PDB entry 7L7G | electron microscopy, 3.00 A resolution | chains F and D of the 10 polymer chains in the assembly

Chain F:
Protein: Translation initiation factor eIF-2B subunit delta
Source organism: Homo sapiens
UniProt: Q9UI10 (EI2BD_HUMAN); residues 1-523 here = UniProt positions 1-523
Chain sequence (523 residues; row label = number of the first residue in the row):
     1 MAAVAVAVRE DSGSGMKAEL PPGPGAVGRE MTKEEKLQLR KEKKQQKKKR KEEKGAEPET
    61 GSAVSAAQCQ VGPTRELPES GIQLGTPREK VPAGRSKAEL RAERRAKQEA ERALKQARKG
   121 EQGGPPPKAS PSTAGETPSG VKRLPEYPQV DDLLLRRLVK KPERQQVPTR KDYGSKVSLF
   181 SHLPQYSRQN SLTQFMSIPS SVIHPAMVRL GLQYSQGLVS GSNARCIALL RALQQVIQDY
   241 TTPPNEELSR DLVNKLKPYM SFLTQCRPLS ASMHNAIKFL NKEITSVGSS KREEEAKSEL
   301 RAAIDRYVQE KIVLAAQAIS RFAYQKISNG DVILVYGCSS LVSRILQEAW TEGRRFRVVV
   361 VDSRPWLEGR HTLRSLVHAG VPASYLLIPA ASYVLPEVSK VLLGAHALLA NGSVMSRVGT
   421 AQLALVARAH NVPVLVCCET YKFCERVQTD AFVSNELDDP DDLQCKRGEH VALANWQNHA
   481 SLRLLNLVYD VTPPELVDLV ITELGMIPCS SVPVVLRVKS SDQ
Unresolved in the structure: 1-165, 523
Small-molecule neighbours: C7B (2-(4-chloranylphenoxy)-N-[4-[2-(4-chloranylphenoxy)ethanoylamino]cyclohexyl]ethanamide): Val177, Ser178, Leu179, Phe180, Phe452, Leu485
UniProt features mapped onto this chain:
  - region: Arg170 to Leu179 (May bind the chemical integrated stress response (ISR) inhibitor ISRIB)
  - modified residue: Ala2 (N-acetylalanine), Ser12 (Phosphoserine), Thr86 (Phosphothreonine), Ser130 (Phosphoserine)
  - natural variant: Arg209 (R209Q: In VWM4), Ala228 (A228V: In VWM4), Leu269 (L269R: In VWM4), Arg357 (R357Q: In VWM4), Arg374 (R374C: In VWM4), Cys465 (C465R: In VWM4), Tyr489 (Y489H: In VWM4)

Chain D:
Protein: Translation initiation factor eIF-2B subunit beta
Source organism: Homo sapiens
UniProt: P49770 (EI2BB_HUMAN); numbering as in UniProt (aligned over 2-351)
Chain sequence (368 residues; numbered -16 to 351; the number before each row is that of its first residue; numbers below 1 keep their minus sign (Met-16 is residue -16)):
   -16 MHHHHHHGGG SENLYFQSPG SAAKGSELSE RIESFVETLK RGGGPRSSEE MARETLGLLR
    44 QIITDHRWSN AGELMELIRR EGRRMTAAQP SETTVGNMVR RVLKIIREEY GRLHGRSDES
   104 DQQESLHKLL TSGGLNEDFS FHYAQLQSNI IEAINELLVE LEGTMENIAA QALEHIHSNE
   164 VIMTIGFSRT VEAFLKEAAR KRKFHVIVAE CAPFCQGHEM AVNLSKAGIE TTVMTDAAIF
   224 AVMSRVNKVI IGTKTILANG ALRAVTGTHT LALAAKHHST PLIVCAPMFK LSPQFPNEED
   284 SFHKFVAPEE VLPFTEGDIL EKVSVHCPVF DYVPPELITL FISNIGGNAP SYIYRLMSEL
   344 YHPDDHVL
Unresolved in the structure: -16 to 7, 99-124
Differences from the reference sequence: initiating methionine (-16); expression tag (-15 to 1)
Small-molecule neighbours: C7B (2-(4-chloranylphenoxy)-N-[4-[2-(4-chloranylphenoxy)ethanoylamino]cyclohexyl]ethanamide): Asn162, Val164, His188, Ile190, Thr215, Val225, Arg228
UniProt features mapped onto this chain:
  - natural variant: Val85 (V85E: In VWM2), Ala127 (A127V: Found in a patient with Rett syndrome-like phenotype; uncertain significance), Ser171 (S171F: In VWM2), Pro196 (P196S: In VWM2), Gly200 (G200V: In VWM2), Glu213 (E213G: In VWM2), Cys268 (C268Y: In VWM2), Lys273 (K273R: In VWM2), Val316 (V316D: In VWM2), Gly329 (G329V: In VWM2)
Reported in the primary citation:
  - binding site for C7B: His188

How chain F and chain D interact:
Contacting residue pairs (27):
  Ser178(F) - Ser161(D)
  Ser178(F) - Asn162(D)  hydrogen bond
  Leu179(F) - His160(D)
  Leu179(F) - Ser161(D)
  Leu179(F) - Asn162(D)
  His182(F) - His160(D)
  His182(F) - Arg185(D)
  Ala410(F) - Gly330(D)
  Asn411(F) - Ala332(D)
  Val447(F) - His158(D)
  Val447(F) - Leu323(D)  hydrophobic
  Val447(F) - Gly330(D)
  Thr449(F) - Lys231(D)  hydrogen bond
  Thr449(F) - Pro264(D)
  Thr449(F) - Ile266(D)
  Thr449(F) - Thr322(D)
  Asp450(F) - Lys231(D)  salt bridge
  Phe452(F) - His160(D)
  Val453(F) - Glu157(D)
  Val453(F) - His158(D)
  Val453(F) - Lys231(D)
  Ser510(F) - Ser334(D)
  Pro513(F) - Tyr335(D)
  Val514(F) - Tyr335(D)  hydrophobic
  Val514(F) - Tyr337(D)
  Arg517(F) - Tyr335(D)  hydrogen bond
  Arg517(F) - Arg338(D)
Also at the interface, not in a pair above, chain F (15 interface residues in all): Ser181
Also at the interface, not in a pair above, chain D (19 interface residues in all): Ile159, Glu163

Summary:
Chain F and chain D form an interface of 15 and 19 residues respectively; the contacts include 3 hydrogen
bonds and 1 salt bridge. Polar pairs include Asp450(F)-Lys231(D), Ser178(F)-Asn162(D) and Thr449(F)-Lys231(D).
Compound C7B is bound between chain F and chain D. The paper reports a binding site for C7B at His188(D).
Chain F is Translation initiation factor eIF-2B subunit delta and chain D is Translation initiation factor
eIF-2B subunit beta, both from Homo sapiens; the structure, Electron cryo-microscopy of the eukaryotic
translation initiation factor 2B from Homo sapiens (updated model of PDB ..., was determined by electron
microscopy together with 7L70 from the same study.
